Entry 6XIZ (X-ray diffraction, 1.80 A resolution); this record covers chain A.

[Chain A]
Name: Copper oxidase
Source organism: Pediococcus acidilactici
Reference sequence: A0A1A5VCP7 (A0A1A5VCP7_PEDAC); numbering as in UniProt (aligned over 1-476)
Sequence (477 residues; row label = number of the first residue in the row; numbering starts at 0):
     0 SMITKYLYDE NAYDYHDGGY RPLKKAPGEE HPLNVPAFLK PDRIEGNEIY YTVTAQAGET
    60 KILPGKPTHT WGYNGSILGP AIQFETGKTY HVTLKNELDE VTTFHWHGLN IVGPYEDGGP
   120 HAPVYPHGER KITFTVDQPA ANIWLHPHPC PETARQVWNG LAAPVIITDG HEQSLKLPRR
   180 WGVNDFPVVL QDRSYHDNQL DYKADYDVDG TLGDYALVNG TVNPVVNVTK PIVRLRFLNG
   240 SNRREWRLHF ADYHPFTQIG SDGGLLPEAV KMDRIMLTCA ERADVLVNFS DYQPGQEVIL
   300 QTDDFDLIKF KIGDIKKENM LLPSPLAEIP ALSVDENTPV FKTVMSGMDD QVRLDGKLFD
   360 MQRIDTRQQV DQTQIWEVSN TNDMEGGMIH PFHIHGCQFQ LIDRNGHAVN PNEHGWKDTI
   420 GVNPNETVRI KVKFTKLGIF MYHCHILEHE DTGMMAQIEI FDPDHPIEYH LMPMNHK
Differences from the reference sequence: expression tag (0); conflict Lys270 (Glu in A0A1A5VCP7)
Bound ions: Cu ion site 1: His104, His392; cu-O-cu linkage Cu: His106, His145, His147, His394, His442, His444; Cu ion site 2: His389, Cys443, His448
Ligand contacts: cu-O-cu linkage (C2O): His104, His106, Trp143, His145, His147, His392, His394, His442, His444

[Overview]
Chain A binds cu-O-cu linkage. His104 and His392 form the Cu ion site 1. His106, His145, His147, His394,
His442 and His444 coordinate a cu-O-cu linkage Cu ion.
Chain A is Copper oxidase (Pediococcus acidilactici); the structure, Crystal structure of multi-copper oxidase
from Pediococcus acidilactici, was determined by X-ray diffraction, deposited together with 6XJ0, 6Z0J and
6Z0K.
